PDB entry 5LF5 | X-ray diffraction, 3.80 A resolution | chain A

== Chain A ==
Name: Myelin-associated glycoprotein
Source organism: Mus musculus
UniProtKB: P20917 (MAG_MOUSE); numbering as in UniProt (aligned over 20-508)
Chain sequence (500 residues; row label = number of the first residue in the row):
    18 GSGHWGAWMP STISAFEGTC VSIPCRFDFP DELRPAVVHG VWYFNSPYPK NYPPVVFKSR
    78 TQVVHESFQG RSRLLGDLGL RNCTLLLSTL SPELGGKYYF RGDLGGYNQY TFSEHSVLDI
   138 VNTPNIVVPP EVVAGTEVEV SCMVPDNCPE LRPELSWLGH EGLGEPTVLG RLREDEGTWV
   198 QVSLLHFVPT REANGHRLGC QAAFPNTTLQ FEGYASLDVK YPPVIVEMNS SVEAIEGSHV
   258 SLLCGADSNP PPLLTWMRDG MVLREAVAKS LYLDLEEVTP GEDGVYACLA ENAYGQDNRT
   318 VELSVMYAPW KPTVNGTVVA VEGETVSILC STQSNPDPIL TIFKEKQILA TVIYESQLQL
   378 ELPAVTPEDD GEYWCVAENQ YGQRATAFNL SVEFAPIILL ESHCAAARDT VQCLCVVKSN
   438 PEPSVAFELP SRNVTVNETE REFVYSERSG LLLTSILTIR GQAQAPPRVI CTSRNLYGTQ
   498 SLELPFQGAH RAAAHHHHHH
Not modelled in the structure: 18-19, 449-451, 507-517
Construct notes: expression tag (18-19, 509-517)
Disulfide bonds: Cys37-Cys165, Cys42-Cys100, Cys159-Cys217, Cys261-Cys305, Cys347-Cys392, Cys421-Cys430, Cys432-Cys488
Covalently attached groups: alpha-D-mannopyranose (MAN) linked to Trp22; N-acetylglucosamine (NAG) linked to Asn99, Asn246, Asn315, Asn406; glycan linked to Asn332
Swiss-Prot annotation at these positions:
  - binding site (a ganglioside GT1b (d18:1(4E))): Tyr65 to Lys67, Arg118, Tyr124 to Thr128
  - glycosylation: Trp22 (C-linked (Man) tryptophan), Asn99 (N-linked (GlcNAc...) asparagine), Asn223 (N-linked (GlcNAc...) asparagine), Asn246 (N-linked (GlcNAc...) asparagine), Asn315 (N-linked (GlcNAc...) asparagine), Asn332 (N-linked (GlcNAc...) asparagine), Asn406 (N-linked (GlcNAc...) asparagine), Asn450 (N-linked (GlcNAc...) asparagine), Asn454 (N-linked (GlcNAc...) asparagine)
  - mutagenesis: Trp25 (W25Q: Abolishes C-linked mannosylation), Tyr65 (Y65A: Decreases ganglioside binding), Arg118 to Asp120 (Abolishes protection against axon degeneration), Arg118 (R118A: Abolishes ganglioside binding), Tyr127 (Y127A: Abolishes ganglioside binding), Thr128 (T128A: Abolishes ganglioside binding), Asn406 (N406Q: Increases homodimerization), Ile473 (I473E: Abolishes homodimerization)
From the paper describing this entry:
  - post-translational modification sites: Trp22, Asn99, Asn332
  - mutagenesis - W25Q: increased binding to GT1b liposomes
  - self-association interface (contacts with another copy of this molecule); pairs are residue here / residue on that copy: Ile473-Glu395 (hydrophobic contact), Glu395
  - binding site for N-acetyl-alpha-neuraminic acid: Arg118
  - mutagenesis - R118A, Y127A, T128A: abolished binding to GT1b liposomes
  - mutagenesis - Y65A: decreased binding to GT1b liposomes
  - mutagenesis - I473E: abolished signaling
  - mutagenesis - R118A: abolished signaling in response to neurite outgrowth
  - mutagenesis - N406Q: unchanged signaling in response to neurite outgrowth

== Summary ==
Alpha-D-mannopyranose is covalently linked to Trp22. N-acetylglucosamine is covalently linked to Asn99,
Asn246, Asn315, Asn332 and Asn406. UniProt lists 9 ganglioside GT1b (d18:1(4E))-binding residues and 9
mutagenesis sites. From the paper: a binding site for N-acetyl-alpha-neuraminic acid at Arg118; R118A, Y127A
and T128A abolish binding to GT1b liposomes; 7 substitutions were tested in all.
Chain A is Myelin-associated glycoprotein (Mus musculus); the structure, Myelin-associated glycoprotein (MAG)
deglycosylated full extracellular domain with co-purified ligand, was determined by X-ray diffraction,
deposited together with 5LFR, 5LFU and 5LFV.
